Entry 1IBX (solution NMR); this record covers chains A and B.

== Chain A ==
Name: DNA fragmentation factor 40
From: Homo sapiens
Notes: EC 3.-.-.-; fragment: n-terminal domain (cide domain)
UniProtKB: O76075 (DFFB_HUMAN); residues 1-80 here = UniProt positions 1-80
Amino-acid sequence (86 residues; numbered 1 to 86; the number before each row is that of its first residue):
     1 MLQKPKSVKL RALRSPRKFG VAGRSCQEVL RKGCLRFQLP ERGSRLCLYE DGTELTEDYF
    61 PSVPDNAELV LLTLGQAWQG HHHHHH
Unresolved in the structure: 82-86
Differences from the reference sequence: expression tag (81-86)

== Chain B ==
Name: Chimera of IGG binding protein G and DNA fragmentation factor 45
From: Streptococcus sp., Homo sapiens
Notes: fragment: b1 domain of protein g fused with n-terminal domain (cide domain) of dff45
UniProtKB: P19909 (SPG2_STRSP); residues -43 to 11 here correspond to UniProt positions 303-357 (UniProt number = residue number + 346)
Amino-acid sequence (145 residues; row label = number of the first residue in the row; numbers below 1 keep their minus sign (Met-44 is residue -44)):
   -44 MQYKLILNGK TLKGETTTEA VDAATAEKVF KQYANDNGVD GEWTYDDATK TFTVTESGEI
    16 RTLKPCLLRR NYSREQHGVA ASCLEDLRSK ACDILAIDKS LTPVTLVLAE DGTIVDDDDY
    76 FLCLPSNTKF VALASNEKWA YNNSD
Unresolved in the structure: -44 to 11
Differences from the reference sequence: initiating methionine (-44); engineered mutation Gln-43 (Thr303 in P19909)

== Chain A / chain B interface ==
Residue-residue contacts (28):
  Met1(A) - Asp73(B)
  Met1(A) - Leu77(B)
  Pro5(A) - Cys78(B)
  Ser7(A) - Tyr75(B)
  Val8(A) - Tyr75(B)
  Lys9(A) - Asp66(B)
  Lys9(A) - Tyr75(B)
  Arg17(A) - Ile69(B)
  Lys18(A) - Asp66(B)
  Lys18(A) - Gly67(B)
  Lys18(A) - Thr68(B)
  Lys18(A) - Ile69(B)
  Phe19(A) - Thr68(B)
  Phe19(A) - Ile69(B)
  Phe19(A) - Asp71(B)
  Gly20(A) - Thr68(B)
  Gly20(A) - Ile69(B)
  Gly20(A) - Val70(B)
  Gly20(A) - Tyr75(B)
  Val21(A) - Asp72(B)
  Val21(A) - Asp74(B)
  Val21(A) - Tyr75(B)
  Ala22(A) - Asp74(B)
  Ala22(A) - Tyr75(B)
  Gly23(A) - Asp74(B)
  Lys32(A) - Asp72(B)
  Lys32(A) - Asp74(B)
  Arg36(A) - Asp71(B)
Also at the interface, not in a pair above, chain A (15 interface residues in all): Lys6
The authors on this interface:
  - specific contacts: Lys9(A)-Asp66(B), Lys18(A)-Asp66(B), Phe19(A)-Ile69(B) (hydrophobic contact), Val21(A)-Val70(B) (hydrophobic contact), Ala22(A)-Tyr75(B) (hydrophobic contact)
  - interface residues, chain A: Lys32(A), Arg36(A)
  - interface residues, chain B: Asp66(B), Asp71(B), Asp72(B), Asp74(B)

== Overview ==
15 residues of chain A face 12 of chain B across their interface. The paper describes contacts between Lys9(A)
and Asp66(B) and Lys18(A) and Asp66(B); hydrophobic contacts between Phe19(A) and Ile69(B), Val21(A) and
Val70(B) and Ala22(A) and Tyr75(B). The paper reports interface residues Lys32(A), Arg36(A) and Asp66(B) among
others.
Here chain A is DNA fragmentation factor 40 (Homo sapiens) and chain B is Chimera of IGG binding protein G and
DNA fragmentation factor 45 (Streptococcus sp., Homo sapiens). Entry 1IBX (NMR structure of DFF40 and DFF45
N-terminal domain complex) was determined by solution NMR.
